8VYR - chains A and B of the 3 polymer chains in the assembly; structure by electron microscopy, 4.32 A resolution (low resolution: residue-level contacts below are approximate; hydrogen-bond / salt-bridge calls are withheld).

Chain A:
Protein: Serine/threonine-protein kinase B-raf
Organism: Homo sapiens
Notes: EC 2.7.11.1
UniProt: P15056 (BRAF_HUMAN); residues 1-766 here = UniProt positions 1-766
Sequence (767 residues; row label = number of the first residue in the row; numbering starts at 0):
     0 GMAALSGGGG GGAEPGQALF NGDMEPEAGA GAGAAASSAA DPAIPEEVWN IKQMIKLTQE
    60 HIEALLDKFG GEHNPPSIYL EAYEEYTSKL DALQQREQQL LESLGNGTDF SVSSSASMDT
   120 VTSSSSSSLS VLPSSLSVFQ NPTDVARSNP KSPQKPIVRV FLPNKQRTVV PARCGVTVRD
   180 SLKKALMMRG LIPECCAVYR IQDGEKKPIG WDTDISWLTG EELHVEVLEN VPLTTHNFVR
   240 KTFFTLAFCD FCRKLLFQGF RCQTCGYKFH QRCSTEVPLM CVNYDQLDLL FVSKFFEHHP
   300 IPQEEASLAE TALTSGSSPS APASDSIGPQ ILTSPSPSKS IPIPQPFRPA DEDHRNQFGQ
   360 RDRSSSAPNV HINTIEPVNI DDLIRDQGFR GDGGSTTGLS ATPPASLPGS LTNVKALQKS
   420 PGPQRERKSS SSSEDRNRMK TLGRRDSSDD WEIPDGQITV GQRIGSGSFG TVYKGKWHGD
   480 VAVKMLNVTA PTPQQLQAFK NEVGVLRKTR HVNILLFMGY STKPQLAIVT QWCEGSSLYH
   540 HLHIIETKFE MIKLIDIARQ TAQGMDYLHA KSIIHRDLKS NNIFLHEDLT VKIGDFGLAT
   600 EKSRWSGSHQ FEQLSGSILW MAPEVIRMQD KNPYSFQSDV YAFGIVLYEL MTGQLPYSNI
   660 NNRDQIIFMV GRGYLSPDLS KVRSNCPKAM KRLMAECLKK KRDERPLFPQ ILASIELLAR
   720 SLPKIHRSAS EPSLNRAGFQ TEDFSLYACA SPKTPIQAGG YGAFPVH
Not modelled in the structure: 0-360, 369-448, 485-491, 593-615, 626-631, 656-675, 721-725, 737-766
Differences from the reference sequence: expression tag (0); engineered mutation E600 (Val in P15056)
Modified / non-standard residues: S365 (phosphoserine; SEP); S729 (phosphoserine; SEP)
Curated features (UniProtKB/Swiss-Prot):
  - zinc finger: T234 to C280 (Phorbol-ester/DAG-type)
  - active site: D576 (Proton acceptor)
  - binding site (Zn(2+)): H235, C248, C251, C261, C264, H269, C272, C280
  - binding site (ATP): I463 to V471, K483
  - site (Breakpoint for translocation to form KIAA1549-BRAF fusion protein): D380, D381, M438, K439
  - modified residue: A2 (N-acetylalanine), S151 (Phosphoserine), S333 (Phosphoserine), S365 (Phosphoserine), T373 (Phosphothreonine), T396 (Phosphothreonine), S399 (Phosphoserine), T401 (Phosphothreonine), S446 (Phosphoserine), S447 (Phosphoserine), R671 (Omega-N-methylarginine), S729 (Phosphoserine), S750 (Phosphoserine), T753 (Phosphothreonine)
  - cross-link: K578 (Glycyl lysine isopeptide (Lys-Gly) (interchain with G-Cter in ubiquitin))

Chain B:
Protein: 14-3-3 protein zeta/delta
Organism: Homo sapiens
UniProt: P63104 (1433Z_HUMAN); residues 1-245 here = UniProt positions 1-245
Sequence (245 residues; each row starts with the number of its first residue):
     1 MDKNELVQKA KLAEQAERYD DMAACMKSVT EQGAELSNEE RNLLSVAYKN VVGARRSSWR
    61 VVSSIEQKTE GAEKKQQMAR EYREKIETEL RDICNDVLSL LEKFLIPNAS QAESKVFYLK
   121 MKGDYYRYLA EVAAGDDKKG IVDQSQQAYQ EAFEISKKEM QPTHPIRLGL ALNFSVFYYE
   181 ILNSPEKACS LAKTAFDEAI AELDTLSEES YKDSTLIMQL LRDNLTLWTS DTQGDEAEAG
   241 EGGEN
Not modelled in the structure: 1, 70-74, 110-111, 134-136, 203-206, 231-245

How chain A and chain B interact:
Contacting residue pairs - 18 pairs, chain A then chain B:
  R726(A) with L227(B)
  S727(A) with N224(B); L227(B); W228(B)
  S729(A) with K49(B); R56(B); R127(B); Y128(B)
  E730(A) with K49(B); G169(B); N173(B); I217(B)
  P731(A) with L220(B)
  S732(A) with V46(B)
  L733(A) with N42(B)
  N734(A) with N42(B); D213(B)
  R735(A) with E14(B)
Also at the interface, not in a pair above, chain A (10 interface residues in all): A728
Also at the interface, not in a pair above, chain B (24 interface residues in all): N38, L43, S45, F117, K120, E131, P165, L172, V176

In short:
10 residues of chain A face 24 of chain B across their interface. UniProt lists active-site residue D576(A), 8
Zn2+-binding residues and 10 ATP-binding residues on chain A.
Chain A is Serine/threonine-protein kinase B-raf and chain B is 14-3-3 protein zeta/delta, both from Homo
sapiens; the structure, Cryo-EM Structure of the BRAF V600E monomer bound to GDC0879, was determined by
electron microscopy together with 8VYO, 8VYP, 8VYQ, 8VYS and 8VYU from the same study.
